8WDV - chains C and Y of the 36 polymer chains in the assembly; structure by electron microscopy, 2.24 A resolution.

[Chain C]
Molecule: Photosynthetic reaction center cytochrome c subunit
Source organism: Allochromatium vinosum DSM 180
UniProtKB: O82947 (CYCR_ALLVD); residue numbers follow UniProt; this construct covers 1-383
Chain sequence (383 residues; row label = number of the first residue in the row):
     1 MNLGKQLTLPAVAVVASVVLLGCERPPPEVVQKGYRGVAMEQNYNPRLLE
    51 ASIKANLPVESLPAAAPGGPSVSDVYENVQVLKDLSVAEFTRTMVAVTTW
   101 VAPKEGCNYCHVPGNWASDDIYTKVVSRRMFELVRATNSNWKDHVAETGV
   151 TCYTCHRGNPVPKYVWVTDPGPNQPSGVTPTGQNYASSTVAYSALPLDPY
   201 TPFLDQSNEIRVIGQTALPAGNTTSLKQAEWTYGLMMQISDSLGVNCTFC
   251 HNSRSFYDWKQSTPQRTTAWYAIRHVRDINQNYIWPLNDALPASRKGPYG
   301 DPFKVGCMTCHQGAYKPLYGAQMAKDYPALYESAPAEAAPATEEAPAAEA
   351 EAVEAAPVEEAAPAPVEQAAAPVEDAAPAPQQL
Not modelled in the structure: 1-22, 334-383
Glycans and other covalent adducts: palmitic acid (PLM) linked to C23
Metal / ion sites: heme Fe (4 sites), coordinated by M94, H111, M130, H144, H156, M236, H251, H311; Mg2+: Q183, E230 (shared with 1 residue of chain M); Ca2+ near D241 (its only coordinating residue here)
Residues lining bound ligands:
  - heme (HEM), molecule 1: Y76, E77, N78, V79, Q80, V81, L82, F90, M94, V97, T98, V101, G106, C107, C110, H111, W116, A117, K124, S127, R128, F131
  - heme (HEM), molecule 2: V97, V101, Y109, C110, Y122, T123, V126, S127, M130, F131, L133, V134, V150, T151, C152, C155, H156, P160, V161, P162, V165, I279, I284, L291, R295, F303, K304, V305, T309, C310
  - heme (HEM), molecule 3: H144, V145, A146, T148, G149, V150, L204, I239, L243, F249, Q265, T268, A269, A272, I273, H275, V276, I279, V305, G306, C307, C310, H311, Y315, K316, P317
  - heme (HEM), molecule 4: I210, R211, V212, I213, Q215, T232, Y233, M236, M237, I239, S240, L243, V245, N246, C247, F249, C250, H251, F256, Y257, W259, Q265, R266, A269, W270, I273, R274
  - Z41 ((2S)-3-hydroxypropane-1,2-diyl dihexadecanoate): E24, R25, P26
Swiss-Prot annotation at these positions:
  - binding site (heme): M94, C107, C110, H111, M130, H144, C152, C155, H156, M236, C247, C250, H251, C307, C310, H311
  - lipidation: C23 (N-palmitoyl cysteine)

[Chain Y]
Molecule: Antenna complex alpha/beta subunit
Source organism: Allochromatium vinosum DSM 180
UniProtKB: D3RP74 (D3RP74_ALLVD); residues 1-64 here = UniProt positions 1-64
Chain sequence (64 residues; each row starts with the number of its first residue):
     1 MSPDLWKIWLLVDPRRILIAVFAFLTVLGLAIHMILLSTAEFNWLEDGVP
    51 AATVQQVTPVVPQR
Modified residues: M1 (N-formylmethionine; FME)
Metal / ion sites: Ca2+: W44, D47, V49 (shared with 1 residue of chain X)
Residues lining bound ligands:
  - bacteriochlorophyll a (BCL), molecule 1: L5, W9, I32
  - bacteriochlorophyll a (BCL), molecule 2: F22, L25, T26, H33, L36, W44
  - bacteriochlorophyll a (BCL), molecule 3: L25, L28, G29, I32, H33, L36, F42
  - spirilloxanthin (CRT), molecule 1: L5, K7, I8, L10, L11
  - spirilloxanthin (CRT), molecule 2: L18, V21, F22, F24, L25, L28, I32, I35
  - spirilloxanthin (CRT), molecule 3: T26, G29, L30, H33, M34, L37, W44

[Interface between chain C and chain Y]
Pairs across the interface (23; chain C residue first):
  V165(C) - P62(Y)
  V165(C) - Q63(Y)  hydrogen bond (backbone-backbone)
  W166(C) - Q63(Y)
  V167(C) - V60(Y)
  V167(C) - V61(Y)  hydrophobic
  V167(C) - P62(Y)
  V167(C) - Q63(Y)  hydrogen bond (backbone-side chain)
  D169(C) - V61(Y)
  D169(C) - Q63(Y)
  D169(C) - R64(Y)  salt bridge
  G171(C) - R64(Y)  hydrogen bond (backbone-side chain)
  Y185(C) - R64(Y)
  S187(C) - R64(Y)
  S188(C) - Q63(Y)
  T189(C) - Q63(Y)
  T189(C) - R64(Y)
  Y200(C) - Q63(Y)
  G297(C) - P59(Y)
  G297(C) - V60(Y)
  P298(C) - P59(Y)
  P298(C) - V60(Y)
  P298(C) - V61(Y)
  F303(C) - P62(Y)  hydrophobic
Also at the interface, not in a pair above, chain C (17 interface residues in all): P170, P172, L197, K296

[Overview]
17 residues of chain C face 6 of chain Y across their interface, with 3 hydrogen bonds and 1 salt bridge.
Polar pairs include D169(C)-R64(Y), V167(C)-Q63(Y) and G171(C)-R64(Y). Chain C binds 4 copies of heme and
compound Z41.
Chain C is Photosynthetic reaction center cytochrome c subunit and chain Y is Antenna complex alpha/beta
subunit, both from Allochromatium vinosum DSM 180; the structure, Photosynthetic LH1-RC complex from the
purple sulfur bacterium Allochromatium vinosum purified by Ca2+-DEAE, was determined by electron microscopy
together with 8WDU from the same study.
